Entry 2PYO (X-ray diffraction, 2.43 A resolution); this record covers chains I and H of the 10 polymer chains in the assembly.

# Chain I
Molecule: 147-nt DNA strand
From: Homo sapiens
Sequence (147 nucleotides; numbered -73 to 73; the number before each row is that of its first residue; numbers below 1 keep their minus sign (DA-73 is residue -73)):
   -73 ATCAATATCC ACCTGCAGAT ACTACCAAAA GTGTATTTGG AAACTGCTCC ATCAAAAGGC
   -13 ATGTTCAGCT GGAATCCAGC TGAACATGCC TTTTGATGGA GCAGTTTCCA AATACACTTT
    47 TGGTAGTATC TGCAGGTGGA TATTGAT
Bound ions: Mn2+ near DG-34 (its only coordinating residue here)

# Chain H
Name: Histone H2B
From: Drosophila melanogaster
UniProtKB: P02283 (H2B_DROME); residues 1-122 here correspond to UniProt positions 2-123 (UniProt number = residue number + 1)
Chain sequence (122 residues; each row starts with the number of its first residue):
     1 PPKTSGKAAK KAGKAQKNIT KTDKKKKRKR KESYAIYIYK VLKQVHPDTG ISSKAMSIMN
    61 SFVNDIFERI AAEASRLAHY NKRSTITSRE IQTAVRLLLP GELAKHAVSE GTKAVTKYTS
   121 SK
Unresolved in the structure: 1-27
Swiss-Prot annotation at these positions:
  - modified residue: Pro1 (N-methylproline), Lys43 (N6-succinyllysine), Lys113 (N6-succinyllysine), Lys117 (N6-succinyllysine)
  - glycosylation: Ser109 (O-linked (GlcNAc) serine)
  - cross-link: Lys117 (Glycyl lysine isopeptide (Lys-Gly) (interchain with G-Cter in ubiquitin))
Reported in the primary citation:
  - binding site for the 147-nt DNA strand (chain I): Arg28, Lys29
  - binding site for the 147-nt DNA strand: Arg28

# How chain I and chain H interact
Residue-residue contacts (14; chain I residue first):
  DT-26(I) with Lys29(H), sugar contact
  DG48(I) with Arg30(H), hydrogen bond to the base; Ile36(H), phosphate contact; Tyr37(H), sugar contact
  DG49(I) with Arg28(H), base contact; Arg30(H), sugar contact; Lys31(H), phosphate contact; Glu32(H), phosphate contact; Ser33(H), hydrogen bond to the phosphate; Ile36(H), phosphate contact
  DT50(I) with Lys29(H), sugar contact; Arg30(H), sugar contact; Lys31(H), hydrogen bond to the phosphate
  DA51(I) with Lys29(H), phosphate contact

# Summary
5 residues of chain I face 8 of chain H across their interface; the contacts include 3 hydrogen bonds. Polar
contacts include DG48(I)-Arg30(H), DG49(I)-Ser33(H) and DT50(I)-Lys31(H). From the paper: a binding site for
the 147-nt DNA strand (chain I) at Arg28(H) and Lys29(H); a binding site for the 147-nt DNA strand at
Arg28(H).
Chain I is a 147-nt DNA strand (Homo sapiens) and chain H is Histone H2B (Drosophila melanogaster); the
structure, Drosophila nucleosome core, was determined by X-ray diffraction.
